PDB entry 4NHJ | X-ray diffraction, 2.70 A resolution | chains A and C of the 4 polymer chains in the assembly

# Chain A
Protein: DNA-binding transcriptional regulator RstA
Source organism: Klebsiella pneumoniae
UniProt: G0GNT0 (G0GNT0_KLEPN); numbering as in UniProt (aligned over 131-239)
Chain sequence (119 residues; each row starts with the number of its first residue):
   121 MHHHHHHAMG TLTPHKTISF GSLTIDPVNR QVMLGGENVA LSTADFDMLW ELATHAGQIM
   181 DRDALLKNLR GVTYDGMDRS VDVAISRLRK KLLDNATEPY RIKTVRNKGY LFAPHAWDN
Disordered / not traced: 121-133, 236-239
Differences from the reference sequence: expression tag (121-130); engineered mutation Met153 (Leu in G0GNT0), Met168 (Leu in G0GNT0)
What the authors report for this chain:
  - mutagenesis - R207A: abolished binding to the 23-nt DNA strand (chain C)
  - binding site for the 23-nt DNA strand (chain C): Arg199, Val203, Arg207
  - binding site for the 23-nt DNA strand: Arg199, Ala216, Thr224, Arg226, Asn227, Tyr230
  - specificity-determining residues: Arg199
  - conformationally variable residues (loop rearrangement): Ala216
  - contacts within the chain: Phe140-Phe232 (pi stacking)

# Chain C
Molecule: 23-nt DNA strand
Sequence (23 nucleotides; row label = number of the first residue in the row):
     1 GGTTGTACAT TCCGTTACTC CCT
Disordered / not traced: 1

# Chain A / chain C interface
Pairs across the interface (11):
  Ser162(A) with DT3(C), phosphate contact; DT4(C), hydrogen bond to the phosphate
  Ala164(A) with DT4(C), phosphate contact
  Arg190(A) with DG5(C), salt bridge to the phosphate
  Ser200(A) with DG5(C), phosphate contact
  Val203(A) with DG5(C), base contact; DT6(C), base contact
  Arg207(A) with DT4(C), base contact; DG5(C), hydrogen bond to the base
  Arg226(A) with DC12(C), hydrogen bond to the phosphate; DC13(C), phosphate contact
Other interface residues (no listed pair), chain A (9 interface residues in all): Asp165, Arg199
Other interface residues (no listed pair), chain C (8 interface residues in all): DA7, DT11

# Overview
Chain A and chain C form an interface of 9 and 8 residues respectively; the contacts include 3 hydrogen bonds
and 1 salt bridge. Polar contacts include Arg207(A)-DG5(C), Ser162(A)-DT4(C) and Arg226(A)-DC12(C). From the
paper: a binding site for the 23-nt DNA strand at Arg199(A), Ala216(A) and Thr224(A) among others; R207A of
chain A abolishes binding to the 23-nt DNA strand (chain C).
Here chain A is DNA-binding transcriptional regulator RstA (Klebsiella pneumoniae) and chain C is a 23-nt DNA
strand. Entry 4NHJ (Crystal structure of Klebsiella pneumoniae RstA DNA-binding domain in complex with RstA
box) was determined by X-ray diffraction, deposited together with 4NIC.
